PDB entry 8TAB | X-ray diffraction, 2.26 A resolution | chain A

Chain A:
Molecule: Ricin A chain
Organism: Ricinus communis
Notes: EC 3.2.2.22
UniProtKB: P02879 (RICI_RICCO); residues 4-261 here correspond to UniProt positions 39-296 (UniProt number = residue number + 35)
Sequence (258 residues; each row starts with the number of its first residue):
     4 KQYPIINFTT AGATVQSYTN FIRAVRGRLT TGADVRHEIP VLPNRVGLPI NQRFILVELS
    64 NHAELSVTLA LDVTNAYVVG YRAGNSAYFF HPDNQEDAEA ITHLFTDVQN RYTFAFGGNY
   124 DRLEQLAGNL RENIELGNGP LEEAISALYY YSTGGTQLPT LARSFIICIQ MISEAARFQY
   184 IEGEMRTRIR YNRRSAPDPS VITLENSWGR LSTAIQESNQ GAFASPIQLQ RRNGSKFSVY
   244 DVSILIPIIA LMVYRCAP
Disulfide bonds: Cys-259 forms a disulfide with the same residue of a neighbouring copy of this chain
Ligand contacts:
  - nonaethylene glycol (2PE): Glu-127, Gln-128, Gly-131, Asn-132, Leu-133
  - U4T (4H,5H-naphtho[1,2-b]thiophene-2-carboxylic acid): Tyr-183, Ser-203, Leu-207, Leu-232, Gln-233, Arg-234, Arg-235, Phe-240, Ile-247, Leu-248, Ile-251

Summary:
Ligands of chain A: compound U4T and nonaethylene glycol.
Chain A is Ricin A chain (Ricinus communis); the structure, RTA-PD00589, was determined by X-ray diffraction
together with 8T9V and 8TAD from the same study.
